PDB entry 8VGO | electron microscopy, 2.60 A resolution | chains A and H of the 6 polymer chains in the assembly

# Chain A (and H)
Name: Rituximab.4DS Fab heavy chain
Source organism: Homo sapiens
Notes: antibody fragment or engineered binder; chain H of this document is another copy of the same molecule, construct and numbering; everything in this record applies to it too
Amino-acid sequence (237 residues; row label = number of the first residue in the row; note: 4 numbers in that range are skipped by the numbering (no residue carries them; nothing is unmodelled there); a row labelled like 82A-82C holds insertion residues (82A, then the next letters in order)):
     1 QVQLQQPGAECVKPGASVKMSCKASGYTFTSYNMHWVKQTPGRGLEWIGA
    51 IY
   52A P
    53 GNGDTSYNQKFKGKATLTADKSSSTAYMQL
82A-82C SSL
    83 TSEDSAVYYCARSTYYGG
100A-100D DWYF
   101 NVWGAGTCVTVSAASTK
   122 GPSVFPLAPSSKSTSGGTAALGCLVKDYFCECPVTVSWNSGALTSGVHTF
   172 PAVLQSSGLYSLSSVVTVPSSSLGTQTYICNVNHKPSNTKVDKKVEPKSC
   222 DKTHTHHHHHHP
Not modelled in the structure: 222-233
Cystine bridges: Cys11-Cys151, Cys22-Cys92, Cys108-Cys153, Cys144-Cys201

# Interface between chain A and chain H
Contacting residue pairs - 13 pairs, chain A then chain H:
  Thr28(A) - Tyr98(H)  hydrogen bond
  Ser31(A) - Tyr98(H)
  Ser31(A) - Gly99(H)
  Tyr32(A) - Tyr98(H)
  Tyr52(A) - Gly99(H)  hydrogen bond (side chain-backbone)
  Tyr97(A) - Tyr97(H)  hydrophobic
  Tyr97(A) - Trp100B(H)  hydrophobic
  Tyr98(A) - Thr28(H)  hydrogen bond
  Tyr98(A) - Ser31(H)
  Tyr98(A) - Tyr32(H)
  Gly99(A) - Ser31(H)
  Gly99(A) - Tyr52(H)  hydrogen bond (backbone-side chain)
  Trp100B(A) - Tyr97(H)  hydrophobic
Interface residues without a listed pair, chain A (9 interface residues in all): Gly100
Interface residues without a listed pair, chain H (9 interface residues in all): Gly100

# Summary
The chain A/chain H interface involves 9 residues from each chain; the contacts include 4 hydrogen bonds.
Polar pairs include Thr28(A)-Tyr98(H) and Tyr52(A)-Gly99(H).
Both chains are Rituximab.4DS Fab heavy chain (Homo sapiens). Entry 8VGO (CryoEM structure of CD20 in complex
with engineered conformationally rigid Rituximab.4DS Fab) was determined by electron microscopy together with
8VEG, 8VGE, 8VGF, 8VGG, 8VGL, 8VGM and 3 further entries from the same study.
